Entry 3TXM (X-ray diffraction, 3.00 A resolution); this record covers chain A.

[Chain A]
Protein: 26S proteasome regulatory complex subunit p42B
Source organism: Drosophila melanogaster
UniProt: Q7KLV9 (Q7KLV9_DROME); numbering as in UniProt (aligned over 30-422)
Chain sequence (394 residues; numbered 29 to 422; the number before each row is that of its first residue):
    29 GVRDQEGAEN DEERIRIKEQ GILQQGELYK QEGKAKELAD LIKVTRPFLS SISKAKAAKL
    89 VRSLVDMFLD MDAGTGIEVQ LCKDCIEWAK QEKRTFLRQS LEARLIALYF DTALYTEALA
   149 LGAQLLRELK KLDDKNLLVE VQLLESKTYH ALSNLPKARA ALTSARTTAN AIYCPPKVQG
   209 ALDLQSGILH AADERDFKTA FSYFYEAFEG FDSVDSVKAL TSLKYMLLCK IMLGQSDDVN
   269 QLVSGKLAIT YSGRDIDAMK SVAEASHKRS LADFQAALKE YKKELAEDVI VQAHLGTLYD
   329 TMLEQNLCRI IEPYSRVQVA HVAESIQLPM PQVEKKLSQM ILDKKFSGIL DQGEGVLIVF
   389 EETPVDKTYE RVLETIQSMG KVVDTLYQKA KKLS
Unresolved in the structure: 29-37, 391-422
Differences from the reference sequence: expression tag (29)
Bound ions: gadolinium ion (4 sites), coordinated by E234, E237, D265, D266, E308, E382

[In short]
The gadolinium ion site is built by D265 and D266.
Chain A is 26S proteasome regulatory complex subunit p42B (Drosophila melanogaster); the structure, Crystal
structure of Rpn6 from Drosophila melanogaster, Gd(3+) complex, was determined by X-ray diffraction, deposited
together with 3TXN.
